PDB entry 7DAD | X-ray diffraction, 2.85 A resolution | chains D and E of the 6 polymer chains in the assembly

== Chain D ==
Name: Tubulin beta chain
Organism: Sus scrofa
UniProtKB: A0A287AGU7 (A0A287AGU7_PIG); the author numbering skips numbers that UniProt does not, so the offset changes along the chain: 1-358 = UniProt 1-358; 367-453 = UniProt 359-445
Chain sequence (445 residues; each row starts with the number of its first residue; note: 8 numbers in that range are skipped by the numbering (no residue carries them; nothing is unmodelled there)):
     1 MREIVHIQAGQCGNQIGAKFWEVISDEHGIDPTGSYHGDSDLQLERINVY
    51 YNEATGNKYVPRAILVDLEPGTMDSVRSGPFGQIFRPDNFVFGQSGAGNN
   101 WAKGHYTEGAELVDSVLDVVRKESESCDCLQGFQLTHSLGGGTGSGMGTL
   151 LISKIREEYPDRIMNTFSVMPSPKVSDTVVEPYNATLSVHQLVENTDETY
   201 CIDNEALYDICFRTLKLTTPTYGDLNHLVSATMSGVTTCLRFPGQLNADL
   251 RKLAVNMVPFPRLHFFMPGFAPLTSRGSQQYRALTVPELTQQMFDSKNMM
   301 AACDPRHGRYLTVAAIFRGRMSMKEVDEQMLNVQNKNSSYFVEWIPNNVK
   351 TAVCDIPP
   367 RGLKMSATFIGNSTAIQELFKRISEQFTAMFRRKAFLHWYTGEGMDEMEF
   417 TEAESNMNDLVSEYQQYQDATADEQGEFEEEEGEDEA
Unresolved in the structure: 440-453
Residues lining bound ligands:
  - epothilone d (EPD): Cys211, Leu215, Leu217, Asp224, His227, Leu228, Ala231, Phe270, Pro272, Leu273, Thr274, Arg276, Gln279, Arg282, Leu284, Leu369
  - GTP (guanosine-5'-triphosphate): Ala9, Gly10, Gln11, Cys12, Gln15, Ile16, Asp67, Gly96, Ala97, Gly98, Asn99, Ser138, Gly140, Gly141, Gly142, Thr143, Gly144, Val169, Pro171, Val175, Ser176, Glu181, Asn204, Leu207, Tyr222, Leu225, Asn226

== Chain E ==
Name: Stathmin-4
Organism: Mus musculus
UniProtKB: P63042 (STMN4_MOUSE); residues 5-145 here correspond to UniProt positions 49-189 (UniProt number = residue number + 44)
Chain sequence (143 residues; each row starts with the number of its first residue):
     3 MADMEVIELNKCTSGQSFEVILKPPSFDGVPEFNASLPRRRDPSLEEIQK
    53 KLEAAEERRKYQEAELLKHLAEKREHEREVIQKAIEENNNFIKMAKEKLA
   103 QKMESNKENREAHLAAMLERLQEKDKHAEEVRKNKELKEEASR
Unresolved in the structure: 3-5, 29-43, 142-145
Sequence notes: initiating methionine (3); expression tag (4)

== How chain D and chain E interact ==
Pairs across the interface (19):
  Tyr106(D) with His129(E), hydrogen bond; Ala130(E), hydrophobic; Val133(E), hydrophobic; Arg134(E), hydrogen bond (backbone-side chain)
  Ala110(D) with Arg134(E)
  Ser153(D) with Leu123(E); Lys126(E)
  Arg156(D) with Leu123(E)
  Glu157(D) with Leu120(E); Leu123(E); Gln124(E)
  Pro160(D) with Met119(E), hydrophobic
  Asp161(D) with Arg112(E)
  Gln191(D) with Lys126(E), hydrogen bond
  Gly408(D) with Lys137(E)
  Glu409(D) with Val133(E); Lys137(E), salt bridge
  Gly410(D) with Val133(E)
  Glu415(D) with His129(E), salt bridge
Interface residues without a listed pair, chain D (15 interface residues in all): Lys154, Asn195, Met411
Interface residues without a listed pair, chain E (14 interface residues in all): Leu116, Asp127, Asn136

== Summary ==
Chain D and chain E form an interface of 15 and 14 residues respectively; the contacts include 3 hydrogen
bonds and 2 salt bridges. Polar contacts include Glu409(D)-Lys137(E), Glu415(D)-His129(E) and
Tyr106(D)-His129(E). Ligands of chain D: GTP and epothilone d.
Chain D is Tubulin beta chain (Sus scrofa) and chain E is Stathmin-4 (Mus musculus); the structure, EPD in
complex with tubulin, was determined by X-ray diffraction (same publication as 7DAE and 7DAF).
